4N78 - chains E and F of the 6 polymer chains in the assembly; structure by X-ray diffraction, 2.43 A resolution.

# Chain E
Molecule: Protein BRICK1
Organism: Homo sapiens
UniProt: Q8WUW1 (BRK1_HUMAN); residues 1-75 here = UniProt positions 1-75
Sequence (75 residues; row label = number of the first residue in the row):
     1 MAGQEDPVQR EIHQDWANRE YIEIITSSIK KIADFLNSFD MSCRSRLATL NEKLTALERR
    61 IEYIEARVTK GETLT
Unresolved in the structure: 1-5, 73-75
Curated features (UniProtKB/Swiss-Prot):
  - modified residue: A2 (N-acetylalanine)

# Chain F
Molecule: Abl interactor 2
Organism: Homo sapiens
UniProt: J3KNB2 (J3KNB2_HUMAN); residues 1-513 here = UniProt positions 1-513
Sequence (514 residues; numbered 0 to 513; the number before each row is that of its first residue; numbering starts at 0):
     0 AMAELQMLLE EEIPGGRRAL FDSYTNLERV ADYCENNYIQ SADKQRALEE TKAYTTQSLA
    60 SVAYLINTLA NNVLQMLDIQ ASQLRRMESS INHISQTVDI HKEKVARREI GILTTNKNTS
   120 RTHKIIAPAN LERPVRYIRK PIDYTILDDI GHGVKWLLRF KVSTQNMKMG GLPRTTPPTQ
   180 KPPSPPMSGK GTLGRHSPYR TLEPVRPPVV PNDYVPSPTR NMAPSQQSPV RTASVNQRNR
   240 TYSSSGSSGG SHPSSRSSSR ENSGSGSVGV PIAVPTPSPP SVFPAPAGSA GTPPLPATSA
   300 SAPAPLVPAT VPSSTAPDAA AGGAQTLADG FTSPTPPVVS STPPTGHPVQ FYSMNRPASR
   360 HTPPTIGGSL PYRRPPSITS QTSLQNQMNG GPFYSQNPVS DTPPPPPPVE EPVFDESPPP
   420 PPPPEDYEEE EAAVVEYSDP YAEEDPPWAP RSYLEKVVAI YDYTKDKEDE LSFQEGAIIY
   480 VIKKNDDGWY EGVMNGVTGL FPGNYVESIM HYSE
Unresolved in the structure: 156-513
Differences from the reference sequence: expression tag (0)
From the paper describing this entry:
  - mutagenesis - R107A: unchanged binding to WIRS

# Chain E / chain F interface
Pairs across the interface - 35 pairs, chain E then chain F:
  Y21(E) with K51(F), hydrogen bond (side chain-backbone); T54(F); T55(F), hydrogen bond
  I25(E) with L58(F), hydrophobic
  S28(E) with L58(F)
  I32(E) with L58(F), hydrophobic; I65(F), hydrophobic
  F35(E) with I65(F), hydrophobic; A69(F), hydrophobic
  L36(E) with I65(F), hydrophobic
  F39(E) with A69(F); L73(F), hydrophobic
  C43(E) with L76(F), hydrophobic
  R46(E) with L73(F); L76(F); D77(F), salt bridge
  L50(E) with A80(F), hydrophobic; L83(F)
  K53(E) with L83(F); R84(F); E87(F), salt bridge
  L54(E) with L83(F), hydrophobic
  L57(E) with L83(F); E87(F); I90(F), hydrophobic
  R60(E) with I90(F); N91(F), hydrogen bond; S94(F)
  I61(E) with I90(F), hydrophobic
  I64(E) with I90(F), hydrophobic; S94(F); V97(F), hydrophobic
  R67(E) with D98(F), salt bridge; K101(F), hydrogen bond (backbone-side chain)
  V68(E) with V97(F), hydrophobic
Other interface residues (no listed pair), chain E (21 interface residues in all): N18, I29, L47
Other interface residues (no listed pair), chain F (25 interface residues in all): L47, A62, V72, Q79, M86, I93

# In short
The interface between chain E and chain F involves 21 residues on one side and 25 on the other; the contacts
include 4 hydrogen bonds and 3 salt bridges. Polar contacts include R46(E)-D77(F), K53(E)-E87(F) and
R67(E)-D98(F). From the paper: R107A of chain F leaves binding to WIRS unchanged.
Here chain E is Protein BRICK1 and chain F is Abl interactor 2, both from Homo sapiens. Entry 4N78 (The WAVE
Regulatory Complex Links Diverse Receptors to the Actin Cytoskeleton) was determined by X-ray diffraction.
